PDB entry 5Z3L | electron microscopy, 4.31 A resolution (low resolution: residue-level contacts below are approximate; hydrogen-bond / salt-bridge calls are withheld) | chains E and I of the 11 polymer chains in the assembly

[Chain E]
Name: Histone H3.2
Source organism: Xenopus laevis
Reference sequence: P84233 (H32_XENLA); residues 1-135 here correspond to UniProt positions 2-136 (UniProt number = residue number + 1)
Chain sequence (135 residues; row label = number of the first residue in the row):
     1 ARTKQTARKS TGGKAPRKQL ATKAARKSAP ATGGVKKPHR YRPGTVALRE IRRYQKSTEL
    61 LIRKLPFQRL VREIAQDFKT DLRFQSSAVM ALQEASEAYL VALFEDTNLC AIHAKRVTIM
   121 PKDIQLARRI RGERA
Unresolved in the structure: 1-39, 135
Swiss-Prot annotation at these positions:
  - modified residue: Arg-2 (Asymmetric dimethylarginine), Thr-3 (Phosphothreonine), Lys-4 (Allysine), Gln-5 (5-glutamyl dopamine), Thr-6 (Phosphothreonine), Arg-8 (Citrulline), Lys-9 (N6,N6,N6-trimethyllysine), Ser-10 (ADP-ribosylserine), Thr-11 (Phosphothreonine), Lys-14 (N6-(2-hydroxyisobutyryl)lysine), Arg-17 (Asymmetric dimethylarginine), Lys-18 (N6-(2-hydroxyisobutyryl)lysine), Lys-23 (N6-(2-hydroxyisobutyryl)lysine), Arg-26 (Citrulline), Lys-27 (N6,N6,N6-trimethyllysine), Ser-28 (ADP-ribosylserine), Lys-36 (N6,N6,N6-trimethyllysine), Lys-37 (N6-methyllysine), Tyr-41 (Phosphotyrosine), Lys-56 (N6,N6,N6-trimethyllysine) and 8 more in UniProt
  - lipidation: Cys-110 (S-palmitoyl cysteine)

[Chain I]
Molecule: 167-nt DNA strand
Sequence (167 nucleotides; numbered 1 to 167; the number before each row is that of its first residue):
     1 ATCGAGAATC CCGGTGCCGA GGCCGCTCAA TTGGTCGTAG ACAGCTCTAG CACCGCTTAA
    61 ACGCACGTAC GCGCTGTCCC CCGCGTTTTA ACCGCCAAGG GGATTACTCC CTAGTCTCCA
   121 GGCACGTGTC AGATATATAC ATCCTGAAGC TTGTCGAGAA GTACGAT
Unresolved in the structure: 1, 148-167

[Chain E / chain I interface]
Contacting residue pairs - 20 pairs, chain E then chain I:
  Arg-40(E) / DC144(I)
  Tyr-41(E) / DC144(I)
  Arg-42(E) / DA69(I)
  Arg-42(E) / DC144(I)
  Arg-42(E) / DT145(I)
  Pro-43(E) / DA69(I)
  Thr-45(E) / DC143(I)
  Thr-45(E) / DC144(I)
  Arg-63(E) / DA60(I)
  Arg-63(E) / DA61(I)
  Arg-72(E) / DC51(I)
  Leu-82(E) / DC51(I)
  Arg-83(E) / DG50(I)
  Arg-83(E) / DC51(I)
  Phe-84(E) / DG50(I)
  Phe-84(E) / DC51(I)
  Gln-85(E) / DG50(I)
  Arg-116(E) / DC72(I)
  Val-117(E) / DG71(I)
  Thr-118(E) / DG71(I)
Also at the interface, not in a pair above, chain E (15 interface residues in all): Ser-86
Also at the interface, not in a pair above, chain I (12 interface residues in all): DT68, DC70

[In short]
The interface between chain E and chain I involves 15 residues on one side and 12 on the other.
Chain E is Histone H3.2 (Xenopus laevis) and chain I is a 167-nt DNA strand; the structure, Structure of
Snf2-nucleosome complex in apo state, was determined by electron microscopy, deposited together with 5Z3U,
5Z3V, 5Z3O, 6IY2 and 6IY3.
